5N0A - chains A and B of the 6 polymer chains in the assembly; structure by X-ray diffraction, 3.90 A resolution.

[Chain A (and B)]
Protein: Envelope Glycoprotein E
Organism: Dengue virus 2
Notes: chain B of this document is another copy of the same molecule, construct and numbering; everything in this record applies to it too
UniProt: Q68Y26 (Q68Y26_9FLAV); residues 1-395 here correspond to UniProt positions 281-675 (UniProt number = residue number + 280)
Sequence (430 residues; numbered 1 to 430; the number before each row is that of its first residue):
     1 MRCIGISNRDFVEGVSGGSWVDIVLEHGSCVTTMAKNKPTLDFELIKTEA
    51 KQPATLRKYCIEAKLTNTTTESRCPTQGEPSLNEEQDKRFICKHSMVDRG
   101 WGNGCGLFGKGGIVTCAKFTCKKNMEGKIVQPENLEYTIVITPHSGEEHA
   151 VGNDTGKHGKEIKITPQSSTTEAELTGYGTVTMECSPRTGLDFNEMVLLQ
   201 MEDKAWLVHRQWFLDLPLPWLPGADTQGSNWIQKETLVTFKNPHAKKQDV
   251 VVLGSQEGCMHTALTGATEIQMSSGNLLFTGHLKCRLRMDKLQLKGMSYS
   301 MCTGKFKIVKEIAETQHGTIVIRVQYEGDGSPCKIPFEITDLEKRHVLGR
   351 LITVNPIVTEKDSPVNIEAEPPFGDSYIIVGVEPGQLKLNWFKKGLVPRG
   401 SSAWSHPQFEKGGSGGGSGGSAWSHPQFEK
Not modelled in the structure: 15-19, 272-276, 340-349, 394-430 (chain B: 17-19, 227, 273-276, 341-346, 394-430)
Sequence notes: conflict K118 (Met398 in Q68Y26); engineered mutation C259 (Ala539 in Q68Y26); expression tag (396-430)
Disulfides: C3-C30, C60-C121, C74-C105, C92-C116, C185-C285, C302-C333
Covalent attachments: glycan linked to N153
What the authors report for this chain:
  - mutagenesis - A259C (93 kDa): increased stability
  - mutagenesis - A259C: increased binding to anti-EDE1 and anti-EDE2 antibodies
  - mutagenesis - A259C: unchanged binding to anti-FLE mAbs

[Chain A / chain B interface]
Disulfides between the chains: C259(A)-C259(B)
Residue-residue contacts (67; chain A residue first):
  I4(A) - F108(B)  hydrophobic
  G5(A) - D98(B)
  G5(A) - F108(B)
  S7(A) - D98(B)  hydrogen bond
  S7(A) - K110(B)  hydrogen bond
  H27(A) - H244(B)
  G28(A) - H244(B)
  G28(A) - K246(B)
  E44(A) - K246(B)  salt bridge
  D98(A) - G5(B)
  D98(A) - S7(B)  hydrogen bond
  D98(A) - Q316(B)
  W101(A) - V151(B)  hydrophobic
  W101(A) - K310(B)
  W101(A) - A313(B)  hydrophobic
  W101(A) - V321(B)  hydrophobic
  W101(A) - N366(B)
  G102(A) - G152(B)
  F108(A) - I4(B)  hydrophobic
  F108(A) - G5(B)
  F108(A) - E314(B)
  G109(A) - Q316(B)
  K110(A) - S7(B)  hydrogen bond
  K110(A) - Q316(B)
  V151(A) - W101(B)  hydrophobic
  G152(A) - G102(B)
  K204(A) - K241(B)
  K241(A) - K204(B)
  K241(A) - Q271(B)
  P243(A) - Q271(B)
  H244(A) - H27(B)
  H244(A) - G28(B)
  H244(A) - L278(B)
  K246(A) - G28(B)
  K246(A) - E44(B)  salt bridge
  L253(A) - G258(B)
  L253(A) - H261(B)  hydrogen bond (backbone-side chain)
  G254(A) - E257(B)
  G254(A) - G258(B)
  S255(A) - S255(B)  hydrogen bond
  S255(A) - E257(B)
  S255(A) - G258(B)  hydrogen bond (backbone-backbone)
  Q256(A) - G258(B)
  E257(A) - G254(B)
  E257(A) - S255(B)
  G258(A) - L253(B)
  G258(A) - G254(B)
  G258(A) - S255(B)  hydrogen bond (backbone-backbone)
  G258(A) - Q256(B)
  G258(A) - C259(B)
  C259(A) - G258(B)
  C259(A) - C259(B)  disulfide
  H261(A) - L253(B)  hydrogen bond (side chain-backbone)
  Q271(A) - K241(B)
  Q271(A) - P243(B)
  L278(A) - H244(B)
  K310(A) - W101(B)
  A313(A) - W101(B)  hydrophobic
  A313(A) - G106(B)
  A313(A) - F108(B)  hydrophobic
  E314(A) - F108(B)
  T315(A) - F108(B)
  Q316(A) - D98(B)
  Q316(A) - G109(B)
  Q316(A) - K110(B)
  V321(A) - W101(B)  hydrophobic
  N366(A) - W101(B)
Also at the interface, not in a pair above, chain A (44 interface residues in all): I6, R99, G106, V251, T262, E269, E311, R323
Also at the interface, not in a pair above, chain B (44 interface residues in all): I6, E62, R99, V251, T262, E269, E311, T315

[Overview]
Chain A and chain B each contribute 44 residues to their interface, with 1 disulfide bond, 9 hydrogen bonds
and 2 salt bridges. Polar contacts include E44(A)-K246(B), S7(A)-D98(B) and S7(A)-K110(B). The paper reports
that A259C of chain A increases stability; A259C of chain A increases binding to anti-EDE1 and anti-EDE2
antibodies.
Both chains are Envelope Glycoprotein E (Dengue virus 2). Entry 5N0A (Crystal structure of A259C covalently
linked dengue 2 virus envelope glycoprotein dimer in complex with the ...) was determined by X-ray diffraction
together with 5N09 from the same study.
